6GH5 - chains A and C of the 8 polymer chains in the assembly; structure by electron microscopy, 3.40 A resolution.

[Chain A]
Protein: DNA-directed RNA polymerase subunit alpha
Source organism: Escherichia coli (strain K12)
Notes: EC 2.7.7.6
UniProt: P0A7Z4 (RPOA_ECOLI); residue numbers follow UniProt; this construct covers 1-329
Chain sequence (329 residues; each row starts with the number of its first residue):
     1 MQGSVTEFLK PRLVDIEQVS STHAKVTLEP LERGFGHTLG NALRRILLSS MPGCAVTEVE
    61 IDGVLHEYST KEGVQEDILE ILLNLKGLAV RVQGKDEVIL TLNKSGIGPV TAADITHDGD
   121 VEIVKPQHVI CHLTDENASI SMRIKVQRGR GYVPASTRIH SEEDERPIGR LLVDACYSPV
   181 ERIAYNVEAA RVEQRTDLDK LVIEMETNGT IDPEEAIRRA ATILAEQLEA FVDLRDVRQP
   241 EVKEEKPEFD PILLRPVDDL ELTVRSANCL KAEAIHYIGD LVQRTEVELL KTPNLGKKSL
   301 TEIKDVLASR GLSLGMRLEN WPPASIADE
Disordered / not traced: 1-4, 238-247, 324-329
UniProt features mapped onto this chain:
  - region: E162 to E165 (Required for interaction with Crp at class II promoters)
  - modified residue: R265 (ADP-ribosylarginine), K297 (N6-acetyllysine), K298 (N6-acetyllysine)
  - mutagenesis: R45 (R45C: In rpoA112; temperature-sensitive, blocks RNA polymerase assembly), E162 to E165 (5-fold decrease in CRP-class II promoter-dependent transcription), E165 (E165K: 5-fold decrease in CRP-class II promoter-dependent transcription), R191 (R191C: In rpoA101; temperature-sensitive)

[Chain C]
Protein: DNA-directed RNA polymerase subunit beta
Source organism: Escherichia coli (strain K12)
Notes: EC 2.7.7.6
UniProt: P0A8V2 (RPOB_ECOLI); residue numbers follow UniProt; this construct covers 1-1342
Chain sequence (1342 residues; numbered 1 to 1342; the number before each row is that of its first residue):
     1 MVYSYTEKKR IRKDFGKRPQ VLDVPYLLSI QLDSFQKFIE QDPEGQYGLE AAFRSVFPIQ
    61 SYSGNSELQY VSYRLGEPVF DVQECQIRGV TYSAPLRVKL RLVIYEREAP EGTVKDIKEQ
   121 EVYMGEIPLM TDNGTFVING TERVIVSQLH RSPGVFFDSD KGKTHSSGKV LYNARIIPYR
   181 GSWLDFEFDP KDNLFVRIDR RRKLPATIIL RALNYTTEQI LDLFFEKVIF EIRDNKLQME
   241 LVPERLRGET ASFDIEANGK VYVEKGRRIT ARHIRQLEKD DVKLIEVPVE YIAGKVVAKD
   301 YIDESTGELI CAANMELSLD LLAKLSQSGH KRIETLFTND LDHGPYISET LRVDPTNDRL
   361 SALVEIYRMM RPGEPPTREA AESLFENLFF SEDRYDLSAV GRMKFNRSLL REEIEGSGIL
   421 SKDDIIDVMK KLIDIRNGKG EVDDIDHLGN RRIRSVGEMA ENQFRVGLVR VERAVKERLS
   481 LGDLDTLMPQ DMINAKPISA AVKEFFGSSQ LSQFMDQNNP LSEITHKRRI SALGPGGLTR
   541 ERAGFEVRDV HPTHYGRVCP IETPEGPNIG LINSLSVYAQ TNEYGFLETP YRKVTDGVVT
   601 DEIHYLSAIE EGNYVIAQAN SNLDEEGHFV EDLVTCRSKG ESSLFSRDQV DYMDVSTQQV
   661 VSVGASLIPF LEHDDANRAL MGANMQRQAV PTLRADKPLV GTGMERAVAV DSGVTAVAKR
   721 GGVVQYVDAS RIVIKVNEDE MYPGEAGIDI YNLTKYTRSN QNTCINQMPC VSLGEPVERG
   781 DVLADGPSTD LGELALGQNM RVAFMPWNGY NFEDSILVSE RVVQEDRFTT IHIQELACVS
   841 RDTKLGPEEI TADIPNVGEA ALSKLDESGI VYIGAEVTGG DILVGKVTPK GETQLTPEEK
   901 LLRAIFGEKA SDVKDSSLRV PNGVSGTVID VQVFTRDGVE KDKRALEIEE MQLKQAKKDL
   961 SEELQILEAG LFSRIRAVLV AGGVEAEKLD KLPRDRWLEL GLTDEEKQNQ LEQLAEQYDE
  1021 LKHEFEKKLE AKRRKITQGD DLAPGVLKIV KVYLAVKRRI QPGDKMAGRH GNKGVISKIN
  1081 PIEDMPYDEN GTPVDIVLNP LGVPSRMNIG QILETHLGMA AKGIGDKINA MLKQQQEVAK
  1141 LREFIQRAYD LGADVRQKVD LSTFSDEEVM RLAENLRKGM PIATPVFDGA KEAEIKELLK
  1201 LGDLPTSGQI RLYDGRTGEQ FERPVTVGYM YMLKLNHLVD DKMHARSTGS YSLVTQQPLG
  1261 GKAQFGGQRF GEMEVWALEA YGAAYTLQEM LTVKSDDVNG RTKMYKNIVD GNHQMEPGMP
  1321 ESFNVLLKEI RSLGINIELE DE
Disordered / not traced: 1342
UniProt features mapped onto this chain:
  - modified residue (N6-acetyllysine): K1022, K1200
  - mutagenesis: I561 (I561S: Resistant to antibiotics salinamide A and B), I569 (I569S: Resistant to antibiotics salinamide A and B), A665 (A665E: Resistant to antibiotics salinamide A and B), D675 (D675A/G: Resistant to antibiotics salinamide A and B), N677 (N677H/K: Resistant to antibiotics salinamide A and B), L680 (L680M: Resistant to antibiotics salinamide A and B), E813 (E813K: Disrupts the enzyme's active center)
What the authors report for this chain:
  - binding site for nifH promoter non-template DNA: W183

[Interface between chain A and chain C]
Pairs across the interface (57):
  N41(A) with Y1087(C); G1215(C); R1216(C); T1217(C); G1218(C)
  R44(A) with E1083(C); Y1087(C); G1091(C); G1215(C)
  R45(A) with E1083(C), hydrogen bond (side chain-backbone); D1084(C), salt bridge; G1215(C), hydrogen bond (side chain-backbone); R1216(C)
  L65(A) with I873(C)
  H66(A) with I929(C)
  E67(A) with K1057(C)
  Y68(A) with Y756(C); I831(C), hydrophobic; T927(C); I929(C), hydrophobic; A1055(C), hydrophobic; K1057(C)
  T70(A) with A729(C); S730(C), hydrogen bond
  K71(A) with D728(C)
  E72(A) with Y726(C); D728(C); K958(C), salt bridge
  G73(A) with Y726(C); D728(C)
  V74(A) with D728(C); A729(C), hydrogen bond (backbone-backbone)
  Q75(A) with A729(C), hydrogen bond (backbone-backbone); V771(C); S772(C)
  D77(A) with A729(C); K755(C), salt bridge; Y756(C); N766(C), hydrogen bond
  L79(A) with L693(C), hydrophobic
  L83(A) with R694(C)
  T134(A) with Y726(C); V727(C), hydrogen bond (side chain-backbone)
  D135(A) with Y726(C)
  Y152(A) with E820(C); Q824(C); R1059(C)
  R166(A) with E876(C), salt bridge
  I168(A) with G874(C); A875(C)
  E181(A) with R821(C)
  R182(A) with N1090(C), hydrogen bond (side chain-backbone); G1091(C); T1092(C)
  A184(A) with N1090(C)
  Y185(A) with Y1087(C)
  R317(A) with D1310(C), hydrogen bond (side chain-backbone)
Interface residues without a listed pair, chain A (34 interface residues in all): L48, E76, K86, P154, S156, D174, C176, I183
Interface residues without a listed pair, chain C (47 interface residues in all): M768, P769, L773, V823, D826, Y872, V928, V1056, E1089, D1214

[Summary]
The interface between chain A and chain C involves 34 residues on one side and 47 on the other; the contacts
include 9 hydrogen bonds and 4 salt bridges. Polar pairs include R45(A)-D1084(C), E72(A)-K958(C) and
D77(A)-K755(C). From the paper: a binding site for nifH promoter non-template DNA at W183(C).
Chain A is DNA-directed RNA polymerase subunit alpha and chain C is DNA-directed RNA polymerase subunit beta,
both from Escherichia coli (strain K12); the structure, Cryo-EM structure of bacterial RNA polymerase-sigma54
holoenzyme transcription open complex, was determined by electron microscopy together with 6GFW and 6GH6 from
the same study.
